Entry 7L8T (electron microscopy, 3.70 A resolution); this record covers chains B and H of the 8 polymer chains in the assembly.

# Chain B
Protein: BG505 SOSIP.v5.2 N241/N289 - gp41
Organism: Human immunodeficiency virus 1
Amino-acid sequence (153 residues; each row starts with the number of its first residue):
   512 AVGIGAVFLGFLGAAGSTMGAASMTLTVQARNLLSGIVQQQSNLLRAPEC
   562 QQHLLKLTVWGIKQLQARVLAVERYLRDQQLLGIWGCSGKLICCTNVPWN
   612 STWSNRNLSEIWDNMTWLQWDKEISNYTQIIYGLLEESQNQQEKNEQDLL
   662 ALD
Not modelled in the structure: 664
Cystine bridges: Cys-598/Cys-604
Covalently attached groups: N-acetylglucosamine (NAG) linked to Asn-611, Asn-618, Asn-637
Ligand contacts: N-acetylglucosamine (NAG; 2-acetamido-2-deoxy-beta-D-glucopyranose): Gly-527, Thr-529, Asp-624, Asn-625, Thr-627, Gln-630
From the paper describing this entry:
  - post-translational modification sites: Asn-611

# Chain H
Protein: Rh.33311 pAbC-1 - Heavy Chain
Organism: Macaca mulatta
Amino-acid sequence (116 residues; each row starts with the number of its first residue; X marks 116 residues of unknown identity (built as UNK)):
     2 XXXXXXXXXXXXXXXXXXXXXXXXXXXXXXXXXXXXXXXXXXXXXXXXXX
    52 XXXXXXXXXXXXXXXXXXXXXXXXXXXXXXXXXXXXXXXXXXXXXXXXXX
   102 XXXXXXXXXXXXXXXX

# Interface between chain B and chain H
Interface residues of chain B (facing chain H), 8 residues: Ala-512, Val-513, Gly-514, Ile-515, Gly-516, Ala-517, Val-518, Phe-519
From the paper, about this interface:
  - epitope / paratope residues, chain B: Ala-512(B)

# In short
Chain B and chain H make no direct contact in this assembly. Bound to chain B: N-acetylglucosamine.
N-acetylglucosamine is covalently linked to Asn-611(B), Asn-618(B) and Asn-637(B). The paper reports the
epitope/paratope residue Ala-512(B); a modification site at Asn-611(B).
Here chain B is BG505 SOSIP.v5.2 N241/N289 - gp41 (Human immunodeficiency virus 1) and chain H is Rh.33311
pAbC-1 - Heavy Chain (Macaca mulatta). Entry 7L8T (BG505 SOSIP.v5.2 N241/N289 in complex with the polyclonal
Fab pAbC-1 from animal Rh.33311 (Wk26 time point)) was determined by electron microscopy (same publication as
7L7T, 7L7U, 7L85, 7L86, 7L87, 7L88 and 15 further entries).
